PDB entry 9JPJ | X-ray diffraction, 3.72 A resolution | chains I and J of the 6 polymer chains in the assembly

# Chain I (and J)
Protein: Pyruvate dehydrogenase complex repressor
From: Achromobacter denitrificans NBRC 15125
Notes: chain J of this document is another copy of the same molecule, construct and numbering; everything in this record applies to it too
UniProt: A0A6N0JVZ6 (A0A6N0JVZ6_ACHDE); residue numbers follow UniProt; this construct covers 1-238
Sequence (238 residues; numbered 1 to 238; the number before each row is that of its first residue):
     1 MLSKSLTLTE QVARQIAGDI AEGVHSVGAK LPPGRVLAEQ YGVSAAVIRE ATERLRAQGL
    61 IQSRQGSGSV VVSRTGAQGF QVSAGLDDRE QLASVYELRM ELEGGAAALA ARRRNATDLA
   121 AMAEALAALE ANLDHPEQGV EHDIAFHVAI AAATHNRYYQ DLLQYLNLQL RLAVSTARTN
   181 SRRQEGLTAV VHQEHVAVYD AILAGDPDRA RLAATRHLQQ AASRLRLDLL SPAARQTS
Unresolved in the structure: 174-187, 227-238 (chain J: 172-187, 229-238)
Sequence notes: conflict Ala120 (Val in A0A6N0JVZ6), Asp134 (Glu in A0A6N0JVZ6)

# How chain I and chain J interact
Residue-residue contacts (50; chain I residue first):
  Lys4(I) - Ser63(J)  hydrogen bond (side chain-backbone)
  Thr9(I) - Glu53(J)
  Arg14(I) - Arg157(J)
  Arg14(I) - Asp161(J)  salt bridge
  Ala21(I) - Gln164(J)
  Ala21(I) - Leu168(J)
  Arg49(I) - Glu50(J)  salt bridge
  Glu50(I) - Arg49(J)  salt bridge
  Glu50(I) - Glu53(J)
  Glu53(I) - Thr9(J)
  Glu53(I) - Glu50(J)
  Glu53(I) - Arg54(J)  salt bridge
  Arg54(I) - Ala57(J)
  Arg56(I) - Arg54(J)  hydrogen bond (backbone-side chain)
  Ala57(I) - Arg54(J)
  Ser63(I) - Lys4(J)  hydrogen bond (backbone-side chain)
  Arg64(I) - Lys4(J)
  Gln65(I) - Lys4(J)
  Arg74(I) - Leu168(J)
  Thr75(I) - Tyr165(J)
  Gln78(I) - Gln78(J)
  Gln78(I) - Gly79(J)
  Gln78(I) - Phe80(J)
  Gly79(I) - Phe80(J)
  Phe80(I) - Tyr158(J)  hydrogen bond (backbone-side chain)
  Gln81(I) - Tyr158(J)
  Val82(I) - Tyr158(J)
  Ser94(I) - Asn156(J)  hydrogen bond (backbone-side chain)
  Glu97(I) - Arg113(J)  salt bridge
  Glu97(I) - Asn156(J)  hydrogen bond
  Glu97(I) - Tyr159(J)
  Leu98(I) - Tyr159(J)  hydrophobic
  Glu101(I) - Glu101(J)
  Glu101(I) - Gly105(J)
  Leu102(I) - Leu98(J)  hydrophobic
  Leu102(I) - Glu101(J)
  Leu102(I) - Leu102(J)  hydrophobic
  Gly104(I) - Glu101(J)
  Gly105(I) - Glu101(J)  hydrogen bond (backbone-side chain)
  Leu109(I) - Glu97(J)
  Asn156(I) - Ser94(J)  hydrogen bond (side chain-backbone)
  Asn156(I) - Glu97(J)  hydrogen bond
  Tyr158(I) - Gln91(J)
  Tyr158(I) - Ser94(J)
  Tyr158(I) - Val95(J)  hydrophobic
  Tyr159(I) - Leu98(J)  hydrophobic
  Tyr159(I) - Glu101(J)
  Asp161(I) - Gln81(J)
  Leu162(I) - Leu98(J)  hydrophobic
  Arg211(I) - Glu101(J)  salt bridge
Also at the interface, not in a pair above, chain I (39 interface residues in all): Gly18, Gln58, Val95, His155, Arg157
Also at the interface, not in a pair above, chain J (35 interface residues in all): Glu10, Val82, Ala93, Ala108, Leu162, Arg211

# In short
39 residues of chain I and 35 residues of chain J are in contact; the contacts include 9 hydrogen bonds and 6
salt bridges. Among the polar pairs are Arg14(I)-Asp161(J), Arg49(I)-Glu50(J) and Glu53(I)-Arg54(J).
Both chains are Pyruvate dehydrogenase complex repressor (Achromobacter denitrificans NBRC 15125). Entry 9JPJ
(Crystal structure of DhdR in complex with DNA) was determined by X-ray diffraction (same publication as 9VKN,
9JPK and 9JPL).
